PDB entry 6ILO | electron microscopy, 3.20 A resolution | chains A and C of the 3 polymer chains in the assembly

# Chain A
Name: Capsid protein VP1
Organism: Echovirus E6
Chain sequence (227 residues; each row starts with the number of its first residue):
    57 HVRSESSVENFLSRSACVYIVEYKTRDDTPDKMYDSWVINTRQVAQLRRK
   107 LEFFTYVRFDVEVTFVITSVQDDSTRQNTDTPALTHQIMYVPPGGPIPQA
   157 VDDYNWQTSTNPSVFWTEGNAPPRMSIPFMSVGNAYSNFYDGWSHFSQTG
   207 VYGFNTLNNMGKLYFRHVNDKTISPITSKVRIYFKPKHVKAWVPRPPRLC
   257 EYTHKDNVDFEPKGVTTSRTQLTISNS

# Chain C
Name: Capsid protein VP3
Organism: Echovirus E6
Chain sequence (234 residues; row label = number of the first residue in the row):
     1 GLPVMNTPGSNQFLTSDDYQSPTAMPQFDVTPEMNIPGEVKNLMEIAEVD
    51 SVVPVNNVNENVNSLEAYRIPVHSVTETGAQVFGFTLQPGADTVMERTLL
   101 GEILNYYANWSGSIKLTFMYCGSAMATGKFLLAYSPPGAGVPKNRREAML
   151 GTHIIWDIGLQSSCVLCVPWISQTHYRFVSKDSYTDAGFITCWYQTSIVV
   201 PAEVQNQSVILCFVSACNDFSVRLLRDSPFVRQT
Unresolved in the structure: 176-185

# How chain A and chain C interact
Contacting residue pairs (120; chain A residue first):
  His57(A) - Asp219(C)  hydrogen bond (side chain-backbone)
  His57(A) - Ser221(C)  hydrogen bond (backbone-side chain)
  Val58(A) - Ser221(C)
  Arg59(A) - Asn42(C)  hydrogen bond
  Arg59(A) - Met44(C)  hydrogen bond (side chain-backbone)
  Arg59(A) - Glu48(C)  salt bridge
  Arg59(A) - Asn218(C)
  Arg59(A) - Phe220(C)
  Glu61(A) - Tyr107(C)  hydrogen bond (backbone-side chain)
  Glu61(A) - Arg223(C)
  Glu61(A) - Leu224(C)
  Glu61(A) - Leu225(C)
  Ser62(A) - Asn42(C)  hydrogen bond (backbone-side chain)
  Ser62(A) - Leu43(C)  hydrogen bond (backbone-backbone)
  Ser62(A) - Met44(C)
  Ser62(A) - Tyr107(C)
  Ser62(A) - Val222(C)
  Ser63(A) - Asn42(C)
  Val64(A) - Val40(C)
  Phe67(A) - Leu43(C)  hydrophobic
  Phe67(A) - Leu225(C)  hydrophobic
  Arg70(A) - Leu225(C)
  Ser71(A) - Thr15(C)  hydrogen bond (side chain-backbone)
  Ala101(A) - Val231(C)  hydrophobic
  Gln102(A) - Ser228(C)
  Gln102(A) - Val231(C)
  Arg105(A) - Glu102(C)  salt bridge
  Arg105(A) - Tyr106(C)
  Arg105(A) - Ser228(C)
  Arg105(A) - Phe230(C)
  Arg105(A) - Val231(C)
  Lys106(A) - Tyr106(C)
  Phe109(A) - Ile103(C)  hydrophobic
  Phe109(A) - Tyr106(C)  hydrophobic
  Phe110(A) - Val40(C)  hydrophobic
  Phe110(A) - Ile46(C)  hydrophobic
  Arg114(A) - Val30(C)
  Arg114(A) - Thr31(C)  hydrogen bond (side chain-backbone)
  Arg114(A) - Pro32(C)
  Arg114(A) - Glu33(C)
  Thr120(A) - Phe13(C)
  Val122(A) - Phe13(C)  hydrophobic
  Pro168(A) - Ala24(C)
  Pro168(A) - Met25(C)  hydrophobic
  Ala177(A) - Asn11(C)
  Pro178(A) - Phe13(C)  hydrophobic
  Arg180(A) - Phe13(C)
  Arg180(A) - Asp17(C)  salt bridge
  Arg180(A) - Ser21(C)
  Arg180(A) - Pro22(C)
  Met181(A) - Pro22(C)
  Met181(A) - Ala24(C)  hydrophobic
  Ser182(A) - Ser21(C)  hydrogen bond
  Ser182(A) - Pro22(C)  hydrogen bond (backbone-backbone)
  Ser182(A) - Thr23(C)
  Ser182(A) - Ala24(C)  hydrogen bond (backbone-backbone)
  Phe185(A) - Phe28(C)
  Phe185(A) - Val30(C)
  Phe185(A) - Thr31(C)
  Met186(A) - Met25(C)  hydrophobic
  Met186(A) - Phe28(C)  hydrophobic
  Ser187(A) - Thr31(C)
  Val188(A) - Thr31(C)
  Gly189(A) - Thr31(C)
  Asn190(A) - Thr31(C)
  Asn190(A) - Pro32(C)
  Asn190(A) - Met34(C)  hydrogen bond
  Tyr239(A) - Phe13(C)  hydrophobic
  Lys241(A) - Asp17(C)  hydrogen bond (side chain-backbone)
  Lys246(A) - Glu33(C)
  Ala247(A) - Glu39(C)
  Ala247(A) - Val40(C)  hydrogen bond (backbone-backbone)
  Trp248(A) - Glu33(C)
  Trp248(A) - Ile36(C)  hydrogen bond (side chain-backbone)
  Trp248(A) - Gly38(C)
  Trp248(A) - Glu39(C)
  Val249(A) - Pro37(C)
  Val249(A) - Gly38(C)  hydrogen bond (backbone-backbone)
  Pro250(A) - Val40(C)
  Pro250(A) - Ile46(C)  hydrophobic
  Pro253(A) - Leu99(C)
  Pro253(A) - Glu102(C)
  Leu255(A) - Arg97(C)
  Gly270(A) - Asn63(C)
  Val271(A) - Val62(C)
  Val271(A) - Tyr68(C)
  Val271(A) - Arg97(C)
  Thr272(A) - Asn57(C)
  Thr272(A) - Val62(C)
  Thr272(A) - Thr93(C)  hydrogen bond (side chain-backbone)
  Thr272(A) - Glu96(C)
  Thr273(A) - Asn57(C)  hydrogen bond (backbone-side chain)
  Thr273(A) - Thr93(C)
  Thr273(A) - Glu96(C)  hydrogen bond
  Ser274(A) - Asn57(C)
  Ser274(A) - Asn59(C)
  Ser274(A) - Val62(C)
  Arg275(A) - Val55(C)  hydrogen bond (side chain-backbone)
  Arg275(A) - Asn57(C)  hydrogen bond (backbone-backbone)
  Arg275(A) - Val58(C)
  Arg275(A) - Asn59(C)  hydrogen bond (backbone-backbone)
  Arg275(A) - Gly84(C)  hydrogen bond (side chain-backbone)
  Arg275(A) - Thr93(C)
  Arg275(A) - Val94(C)
  Gln277(A) - Val58(C)
  Leu278(A) - Asn56(C)
  Leu278(A) - Val58(C)  hydrophobic
  Leu278(A) - Val82(C)
  Leu278(A) - Phe83(C)  hydrophobic
  Leu278(A) - Gly84(C)
  Thr279(A) - Gln81(C)
  Thr279(A) - Val82(C)
  Ile280(A) - Gln81(C)
  Ile280(A) - Gly84(C)
  Ile280(A) - Phe85(C)
  Ile280(A) - Val141(C)  hydrophobic
  Ile280(A) - Phe189(C)  hydrophobic
  Ile280(A) - Thr191(C)
  Ser281(A) - Val141(C)
  Asn282(A) - Val141(C)  hydrogen bond (side chain-backbone)
Other interface residues (no listed pair), chain A (60 interface residues in all): Glu118, Pro148, Pro184, Ala191, Pro252, Arg254, Lys269, Thr276
Other interface residues (no listed pair), chain C (72 interface residues in all): Tyr19, Gln20, Lys41, Glu45, Pro54, Ser64, Pro71, Gly140, Lys143, Asp227, Gln233

# Overview
60 residues of chain A face 72 of chain C across their interface, with 25 hydrogen bonds and 3 salt bridges.
Among the polar pairs are Arg59(A)-Glu48(C), Arg105(A)-Glu102(C) and Arg180(A)-Asp17(C).
Here chain A is Capsid protein VP1 and chain C is Capsid protein VP3, both from Echovirus E6. Entry 6ILO
(Cryo-EM structure of empty Echovirus 6 particle at PH 7.4) was determined by electron microscopy together
with 6ILJ, 6ILK, 6ILL, 6ILM, 6ILN and 6ILP from the same study.
